6XYW - chains Aj and 1 of the 89 polymer chains in the assembly; structure by electron microscopy, 3.86 A resolution.

[Chain Aj]
Molecule: At1g01640
Organism: Arabidopsis thaliana
UniProtKB: Q7XA68 (Q7XA68_ARATH); residue numbers follow UniProt; this construct covers 1-205
Chain sequence (205 residues; each row starts with the number of its first residue):
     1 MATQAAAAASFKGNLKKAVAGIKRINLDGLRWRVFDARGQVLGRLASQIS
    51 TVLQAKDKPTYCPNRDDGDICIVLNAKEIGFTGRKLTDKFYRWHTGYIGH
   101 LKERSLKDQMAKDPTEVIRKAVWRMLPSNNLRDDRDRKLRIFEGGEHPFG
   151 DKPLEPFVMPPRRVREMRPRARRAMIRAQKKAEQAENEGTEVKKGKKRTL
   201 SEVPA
Unresolved in the structure: 1-14, 170-205

[Chain 1]
Molecule: 2842-nt RNA strand
Organism: Arabidopsis thaliana
Sequence (2842 nucleotides; numbered 16 to 3161; 304 numbers in that range are skipped by the numbering (no residue carries them; nothing is unmodelled there); the number before each row is that of its first residue):
    16 GAAUGCAUUGGAUGGAUGCCCGGGCAUUGAGAAGGAAGGACGCUUUCAGA
    66 GGCGAAAGGCCAUGGGGAGAUACCGUCUGUGAUCCAUGGAUCUCCGAUCG
   116 GGAAACCGUAUCCAAGCUCCGUGGCUAGUCUGCGCUCUUUGGACUUUGAA
   166 AACUUAGCGAACUGAAACAUCUAAGUAGCUAAAGGAAGGGAAAUCAACCG
   216 AGACCCCGUUAGUAGCGGCGAGCGAGAGCGGAUUUGGGAUUUUAAGAAAA
   266 AGAAAGACGAAG
   295 CACUUCUUUUUCGCCAGGUUU
   420 ACUGUAAUUGUGAAAAGGUUGGAAGAUCUGGCCAAAGAAGGUGAUAGCCC
   470 CGUAGAUUCGUUCCUAUGGUUCGAUCCUUCCCAGUAAAACGCGGCGUGUU
   520 CGAAUUCUGAUCGCUUUUACGCGAGAAAGGGGGACCACCCUCUAAGCCUA
   570 AGUAUUCCUCAAUGACCGAUAGCGUACAAGUACCGUGAGGGAAAGGUGAA
   620 AAGAACCCUAUGACGGGAGUGCAAUAGAGAACCUGAGAUCCGAUGCGAAC
   670 AAUCAGUCGAAGGAGUAGUCAAGCGCACUCACUCUAACGGCGUACCUUUU
   720 GCAUGAUGGGUCAGCGAGGAAAUGGGAAGAGCGGCUUAAGCCAUUAGGUG
   770 UAGGCGCUUUCCAAAGGUGGAAUCUUCUAGUUCUUCCUAUUUGACCCGAA
   820 ACCGAUCGAUCUAGCCAUGAGCAGGUUGAAGAGAGCUCUAACAGGCCUUG
   870 GAGGACCGAACCCACGUAUGUGGCAAAAUACGGGGAUGACUUGUGGCUAG
   920 GGGUGAAAGGCCAACCAAGAUCGGAUAUAGCUGGUUUUCCGCGAAAUCUA
   970 UUUCAGUAGAGCGUAUGAUGUCGAUGGCCCGAGGUAGAGCACUCAAUGGG
  1020 CUAGGGUGG
  1040 CUUACCAACCCCAGGGAAACUCCGAAUACAGGCCGUUCUCGUUUGUACAG
  1090 ACAGACUUUUGGGGUGCUAAGAUCCAAAGUCGAGAGGGAAACAGCCCAGA
  1140 UCGUACGCUAAGGUCCCUAAGCAAUCACUUAGUGGAAAAGGAAGUGAUCG
  1190 AGCGAUGACAACCAGGAGGUGGGCUUGGAAGCAGCCAUCCUUUGAAGAAA
  1240 GCGUAAUAGCUCACUGGUCUAGCUCCAUGGCACCGAAAAUGUAUCAGGGC
  1290 UCAAGUGAUUCACCGAAGCGACGAGACCUUGAAAGCUGCUUUUUCAAGUG
  1340 UCAGUAGCGGAACGUUCUGUCAAUCGGGGAAGGUUUUUGGUGACAAGACC
  1390 UGGAGAUAUCAGAAGUGAGAAUGCUGACAUGAGUAACGAUAAAUCCUGUG
  1440 AAAAACACGAUCGCCUGCCAGUGGAAGGCUUUCUGCGUUCAGUCAAUCUA
  1490 CGCAGAGUGAAUCGGUCCCUAAGGAACCCCCGAAAGGGCUGCCGUCCGAU
  1540 GGGUACACGAAAGUGACGAAGUUGCUUUGACUACAAAACCAUGCCUCUCU
  1590 CUUGGAGCGAAUUGGAUGAUCGGGCCGAGGGCAGCGUAGCGCCUCUUCCC
  1640 CUCACUCUCCUUUCUCCAAUAUGAACCUUGAGUCAUCAAAG
  1835 GCGAGUCUGUUUAUAGUCGCGACUCUUGUCAUAGUCAAGAAGGUUGAAAC
  1885 UUCCAGGAAAAAACUUCGAAUUGGGAGGGCGAUCCUCCCGGUGAACUGAC
  1935 CGUACCCCAAACCGACACAGGUGAACAAGUAGAGUAUACUAGGGCGCUUG
  1985 AGAGAACCAUGUCGAAGGAACUCGGCAAAAUGACCCCGUAACUUCGGGAG
  2035 AAGGGGUGCUCUCCUAUCUUUUGAUUAGGAAAGCGGCACAUACCAGGGGG
  2085 UAGCGACUGUUUAUUAAAAACACAGGACUCUGCUAAGUGGUAACACGAUG
  2135 UAUAGAGUCUGACACCUGCCCGGUGCUGGAAAGUCAAAAGGAGAAGUGUU
  2185 AUAAGCUUUGAAUGGAAGCCCCGGUAAACGGCGGCAGUAACUCUAACUGU
  2235 CCUAAGGUAGCGAAAUUCCUUGUCGCAUAAGUAGCGACCUGCACGAAUGG
  2285 UGUAACGACUGCCCCGCUGUCUCCGACAUGGACCCGGUGAAAUUGAAUUC
  2335 UCCGUGAAGAUGCGGAGUACCAACGGCUAGACGGUAAGACCCCGUGCACC
  2385 UUCACUAUAGCUUCGCAGUGACAACCUUGAUCGAAUGUGUAGGAUAGGUG
  2435 GGAGGUCGUGACAUAGAAGGACCAAUCCUGAAAGACCACUCUUUCGUCUA
  2485 AGGGUGCCUAACCGCCGC
  2521 GGCGGGACACUGCGAGGUGGGUAGUUUAUCUGGGGCGGAUGCCUCCUAAA
  2571 GAGUAACGGAGGUGUGCGAAGGUAGGCUCAAGCUAAGAUUCUGCUCGUGA
  2621 GCGUAAUGGUAUAAGCCUGCCUGACUGUGAGACCGACUGGUCGAACAGAG
  2671 ACGAAAGUCGGCCAUAGUGAUCCGGGAGUCCCGUGUGGAAGGGCUCUCGC
  2721 UCAACGGAUCAAAGGUACGCCGGGGAUAACAGGCUGAUGACUCCCAAGAG
  2771 CUCUUAUCGACGGAGUCGUUUGGCACCUCGAUGUCGACUCAUCACAUCCU
  2821 GGGGUUGAAGAAGGUCCCAAGGGUUCGGUUGUUCGCCGAUUCAAGUGGUA
  2871 CGUGAGUUGGGUUUAGAACGUCGUGAGACAGUUCGGUUCCUAUCUACCGU
  2921 UGGUGUUAAAGGGAGAACUGCGAGGAGCCAACCCUAGUACGAGAGGACUG
  2971 GGUUGGGCCAACCUAUGGUGUACCGGUUGUUAUGCCAAUAGCAGCGCCGG
  3021 GCAGCUAAGUUGGUAUGGAAGAACUGCUGCUUAGCGGGAAAUCCUUCUCU
  3071 AUACAAGUUCUCGGAACAGGUUUUAGAACAGAACUUCGAUAGGCGGGAGG
  3121 UGGAAGCACCGCGAGGUGUGAAGCCAUCUCGUACUAAACGA

[Chain Aj / chain 1 interface]
Residue-residue contacts - 84 pairs, chain Aj then chain 1:
  Ile22(Aj) with A3075(1), sugar contact; A3076(1), phosphate contact
  Arg24(Aj) with U2927(1), base contact
  Gln40(Aj) with C1291(1), hydrogen bond to the base
  Leu42(Aj) with G1288(1), sugar contact; C1289(1), phosphate contact
  Gly43(Aj) with G1288(1), phosphate contact; C1289(1), hydrogen bond to the phosphate; A1293(1), hydrogen bond to the base
  Arg44(Aj) with C1161(1), hydrogen bond to the base; C1289(1), sugar contact; U1290(1), salt bridge to the phosphate; A1292(1), phosphate contact; A1293(1), hydrogen bond to the base
  Ser47(Aj) with C1154(1), hydrogen bond to the sugar; C1155(1), sugar contact
  Gln48(Aj) with C1161(1), base contact
  Ser50(Aj) with C1155(1), hydrogen bond to the sugar
  Gln54(Aj) with C1156(1), phosphate contact
  Lys56(Aj) with C1156(1), salt bridge to the phosphate; A1158(1), salt bridge to the phosphate
  Pro63(Aj) with G708(1), hydrogen bond to the sugar
  Asn64(Aj) with G678(1), base contact; C707(1), sugar contact; G708(1), sugar contact
  Thr82(Aj) with U1290(1), hydrogen bond to the sugar; C1291(1), hydrogen bond to the phosphate
  Arg84(Aj) with A1170(1), salt bridge to the phosphate
  Lys85(Aj) with G1171(1), hydrogen bond to the base; C1289(1), salt bridge to the phosphate; U1290(1), salt bridge to the phosphate
  Lys89(Aj) with G1288(1), salt bridge to the phosphate
  Tyr91(Aj) with G1288(1), hydrogen bond to the phosphate
  Trp93(Aj) with A2943(1), hydrogen bond to the phosphate
  His94(Aj) with G1280(1), stacking on the base
  Thr95(Aj) with A2943(1), phosphate contact; G2944(1), hydrogen bond to the phosphate
  Tyr97(Aj) with A2943(1), sugar contact; G2944(1), sugar contact
  Ile98(Aj) with U2812(1), sugar contact
  Gly99(Aj) with G1280(1), hydrogen bond to the phosphate
  His100(Aj) with G1280(1), phosphate contact; G2944(1), salt bridge to the phosphate; G2945(1), salt bridge to the phosphate
  Leu101(Aj) with U1281(1), base contact
  Lys102(Aj) with A2943(1), phosphate contact; G2944(1), salt bridge to the phosphate
  Arg119(Aj) with A3075(1), base contact
  Ala121(Aj) with G1287(1), hydrogen bond to the sugar; G1288(1), phosphate contact
  Arg124(Aj) with G1287(1), sugar contact; G1288(1), salt bridge to the phosphate; A2350(1), phosphate contact; G2351(1), salt bridge to the phosphate
  Met125(Aj) with C1155(1), sugar contact; C1156(1), sugar contact; G1287(1), hydrogen bond to the sugar; G1288(1), sugar contact
  Pro127(Aj) with C1156(1), sugar contact
  Ser128(Aj) with C1156(1), sugar contact; A2350(1), phosphate contact
  Asn129(Aj) with G708(1), phosphate contact
  Asn130(Aj) with A671(1), phosphate contact; C707(1), phosphate contact; G708(1), hydrogen bond to the phosphate
  Leu131(Aj) with C707(1), phosphate contact; G708(1), hydrogen bond to the phosphate
  Arg137(Aj) with C3074(1), phosphate contact; A3075(1), salt bridge to the phosphate
  Leu139(Aj) with A3075(1), hydrogen bond to the base
  Arg140(Aj) with A3075(1), hydrogen bond to the base
  Arg162(Aj) with G1160(1), hydrogen bond to the phosphate; C1161(1), salt bridge to the phosphate; A1162(1), sugar contact
  Arg163(Aj) with C1161(1), hydrogen bond to the base
  Val164(Aj) with A1163(1), phosphate contact
  Arg165(Aj) with C1161(1), hydrogen bond to the base; C1291(1), hydrogen bond to the phosphate; A1292(1), salt bridge to the phosphate
  Glu166(Aj) with C1291(1), sugar contact; A1292(1), hydrogen bond to the phosphate
  Arg168(Aj) with C1167(1), salt bridge to the phosphate; U1168(1), salt bridge to the phosphate; U1169(1), hydrogen bond to the base
Interface residues without a listed pair, chain Aj (58 interface residues in all): Lys17, Ala18, Gly21, Gly39, Val41, Arg65, Gly83, Asp88, Arg92, Lys107, Leu126, Arg132, Asp133
Interface residues without a listed pair, chain 1 (47 interface residues in all): A670, A679, A706, G709, U1157, U1279, G1286, C2813, A3040, A3053, U3078

[Summary]
The interface between chain Aj and chain 1 involves 58 residues on one side and 47 on the other, with 27
hydrogen bonds, 17 salt bridges and 1 aromatic stacking contact. Polar pairs include Gln40(Aj)-C1291(1),
Gly43(Aj)-A1293(1) and Arg44(Aj)-C1161(1).
Here chain Aj is At1g01640 and chain 1 is a 2842-nt RNA strand, both from Arabidopsis thaliana. Entry 6XYW
(Structure of the plant mitochondrial ribosome) was determined by electron microscopy.
